8RHP - chains F and M of the 14 polymer chains in the assembly; structure by electron microscopy, 2.89 A resolution.

[Chain F (and M)]
Protein: Nitrogenase iron protein 1
Organism: Azotobacter vinelandii
Notes: EC 1.18.6.1; chain M of this document is another copy of the same molecule, construct and numbering; everything in this record applies to it too
UniProt: P00459 (NIFH1_AZOVI); residue numbers follow UniProt; this construct covers 1-290
Chain sequence (290 residues; each row starts with the number of its first residue):
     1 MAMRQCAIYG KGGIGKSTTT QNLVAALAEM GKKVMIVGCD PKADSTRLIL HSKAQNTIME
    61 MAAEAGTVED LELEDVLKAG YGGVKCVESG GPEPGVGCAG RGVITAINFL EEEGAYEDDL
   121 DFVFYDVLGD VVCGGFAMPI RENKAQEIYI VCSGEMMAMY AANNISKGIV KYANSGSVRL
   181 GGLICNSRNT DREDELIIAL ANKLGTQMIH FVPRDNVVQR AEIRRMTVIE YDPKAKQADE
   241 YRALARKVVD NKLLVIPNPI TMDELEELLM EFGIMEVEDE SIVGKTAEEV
Disordered / not traced: 1
Ion coordination: 4Fe-4S cluster Fe: Cys98, Cys133 (shared with 2 residues of chain G)
Small-molecule neighbours: 4Fe-4S cluster (SF4): Cys98, Ala99, Gly100, Cys133, Gly134, Gly135, Phe136
UniProt features mapped onto this chain:
  - binding site (ATP): Gly10 to Ser17
  - binding site ([4Fe-4S] cluster): Cys98, Cys133
  - modified residue: Arg101 (ADP-ribosylarginine)
  - mutagenesis: Lys16 (K16Q/P: Loss of nitrogen fixation)

[Interface between chain F and chain M]
Contacting residue pairs (7; chain F residue first):
  Lys171(F) with Asn174(M)
  Asn174(F) with Lys171(M)
  Val255(F) with Asn258(M)
  Ile256(F) with Ile256(M), hydrophobic; Asn258(M)
  Asn258(F) with Val255(M); Ile256(M)
Other interface residues (no listed pair), chain F (9 interface residues in all): Val170, Arg179, Leu254, Pro259
Other interface residues (no listed pair), chain M (9 interface residues in all): Val170, Arg179, Leu254, Pro259

[In short]
Chain F and chain M each contribute 9 residues to their interface. Bound to chain F: 4Fe-4S cluster. Curated
annotation (UniProt) lists 8 ATP-binding residues, [4Fe-4S] cluster-binding residues Cys98(F) and Cys133(F)
and one mutagenesis site on chain F.
Chain F and chain M are both Nitrogenase iron protein 1 (Azotobacter vinelandii); the structure, Cryo-EM
structure of the molybdenum nitrogenase complexed with iron protein (NifH) and Shethna protein II (FeSII), was
determined by electron microscopy (same publication as 8RHO).
